5EOT - chains A and C of the 3 polymer chains in the assembly; structure by X-ray diffraction, 2.10 A resolution.

Chain A:
Name: HLA class I histocompatibility antigen, A-2 alpha chain
Organism: Homo sapiens
Reference sequence: P01892 (1A02_HUMAN); residues 2-274 here correspond to UniProt positions 26-298 (UniProt number = residue number + 24)
Amino-acid sequence (273 residues; row label = number of the first residue in the row):
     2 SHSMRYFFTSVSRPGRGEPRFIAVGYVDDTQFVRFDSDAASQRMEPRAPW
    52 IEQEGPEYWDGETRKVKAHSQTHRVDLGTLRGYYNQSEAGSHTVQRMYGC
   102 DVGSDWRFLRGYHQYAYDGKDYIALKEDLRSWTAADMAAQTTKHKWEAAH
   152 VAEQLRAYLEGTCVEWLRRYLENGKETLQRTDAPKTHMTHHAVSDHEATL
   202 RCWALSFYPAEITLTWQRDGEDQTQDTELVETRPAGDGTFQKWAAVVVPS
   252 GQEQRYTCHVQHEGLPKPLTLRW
Cystine bridges: C101-C164, C203-C259
What the authors report for this chain:
  - conformationally variable residues (side-chain flip): K146

Chain C:
Name: Peptide G13E
Amino-acid sequence (11 residues; each row starts with the number of its first residue):
     1 GLLPELPAVGG

How chain A and chain C interact:
Pairs across the interface (41):
  M5(A) - G1(C)
  Y7(A) - G1(C)  hydrogen bond (side chain-backbone)
  Y7(A) - L2(C)  hydrophobic
  F9(A) - L2(C)  hydrophobic
  M45(A) - L2(C)  hydrophobic
  E63(A) - G1(C)
  E63(A) - L2(C)  hydrogen bond (side chain-backbone)
  K66(A) - L2(C)  hydrogen bond (side chain-backbone)
  K66(A) - L3(C)
  K66(A) - P4(C)
  V67(A) - L2(C)
  H70(A) - L3(C)  hydrogen bond (side chain-backbone)
  H70(A) - L6(C)
  T73(A) - L6(C)
  T73(A) - P7(C)
  T73(A) - A8(C)
  H74(A) - L6(C)
  D77(A) - A8(C)
  D77(A) - V9(C)  hydrogen bond (side chain-backbone)
  T80(A) - V9(C)
  T80(A) - G10(C)
  Y84(A) - G10(C)
  R97(A) - L6(C)
  R97(A) - P7(C)  hydrogen bond (side chain-backbone)
  Y99(A) - L2(C)
  Y99(A) - L3(C)  hydrogen bond (side chain-backbone)
  Y99(A) - L6(C)  hydrophobic
  Y116(A) - V9(C)
  T143(A) - V9(C)  hydrogen bond (side chain-backbone)
  K146(A) - G10(C)
  K146(A) - G11(C)
  W147(A) - P7(C)
  W147(A) - A8(C)  hydrogen bond (side chain-backbone)
  W147(A) - V9(C)  hydrophobic
  V152(A) - P7(C)  hydrophobic
  L156(A) - L3(C)  hydrophobic
  Y159(A) - G1(C)  hydrogen bond (side chain-backbone)
  Y159(A) - L2(C)
  Y159(A) - L3(C)  hydrophobic
  W167(A) - G1(C)
  Y171(A) - G1(C)  hydrogen bond (side chain-backbone)
Other interface residues (no listed pair), chain A (28 interface residues in all): Y59, L81, H114, Y123
The authors on this interface:
  - specific contacts: W147(A)-A8(C) (hydrogen bond)

In short:
28 residues of chain A face 10 of chain C across their interface, with 11 hydrogen bonds. Polar pairs include
Y7(A)-G1(C), E63(A)-L2(C) and K66(A)-L2(C). The paper describes a hydrogen bond between W147(A) and A8(C). The
paper reports conformational variability at K146(A).
Chain A is HLA class I histocompatibility antigen, A-2 alpha chain (Homo sapiens) and chain C is Peptide G13E;
the structure, Structure of HLA-A2:01 with peptide G13E, was determined by X-ray diffraction, deposited
together with 5ENW, 5F7D, 5F9J, 5FA3, 5FA4 and 5FDW.
